PDB entry 6UKJ | electron microscopy, 3.30 A resolution | chains A and H of the 3 polymer chains in the assembly

# Chain A
Name: Chloroquine resistance transporter
Organism: Plasmodium falciparum (isolate 7G8)
UniProt: W7FI62 (W7FI62_PLAF8); residue numbers follow UniProt; this construct covers 2-424
Amino-acid sequence (464 residues; row label = number of the first residue in the row; numbers below 1 keep their minus sign (Met-2 is residue -2)):
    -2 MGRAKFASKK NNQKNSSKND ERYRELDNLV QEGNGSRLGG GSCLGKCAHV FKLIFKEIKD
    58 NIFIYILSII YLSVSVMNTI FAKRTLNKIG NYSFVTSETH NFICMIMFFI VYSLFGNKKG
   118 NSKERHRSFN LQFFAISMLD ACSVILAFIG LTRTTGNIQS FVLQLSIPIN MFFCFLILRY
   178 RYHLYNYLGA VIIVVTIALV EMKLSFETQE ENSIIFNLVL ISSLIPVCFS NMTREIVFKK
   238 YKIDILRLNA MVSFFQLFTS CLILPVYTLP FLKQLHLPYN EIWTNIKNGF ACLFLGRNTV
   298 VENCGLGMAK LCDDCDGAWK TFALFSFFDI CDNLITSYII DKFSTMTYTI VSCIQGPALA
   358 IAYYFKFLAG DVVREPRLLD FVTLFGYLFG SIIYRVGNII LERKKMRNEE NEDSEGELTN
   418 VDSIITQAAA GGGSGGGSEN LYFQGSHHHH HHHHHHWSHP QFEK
Not modelled in the structure: -2 to 46, 114-122, 406-461
Disulfide bonds: Cys289-Cys312, Cys301-Cys309
Differences from the reference sequence: initiating methionine (-2); expression tag (-1 to 1, 425-461)
Curated features (UniProtKB/Swiss-Prot):
  - site: Glu207 (pH sensor, predicted to act as a hydrogen acceptor for interactions that may accelerate progression through the transport cycle. Not involved in the proton transfer pathway)
  - mutagenesis: Phe145 (F145I: No effect on chloroquine and piperaquine binding at pH 7.5. Decreases piperaquine binding affinity and increases piperaquine transport rates at pH 5.5 ...), Cys289 (C289A: No effect on chloroquine binding affinity and transport), Cys301 (C301A: No effect on chloroquine binding affinity and transport), Cys350 (C350R: No effect on chloroquine and piperaquine binding affinity at pH 7.5. Decreases piperaquine binding affinity and increases piperaquine transport rates at pH 5.5 ...)
From the paper describing this entry:
  - mutagenesis - C289A, C301A: unchanged binding to [3H]-CQ
  - mutagenesis - F145I (188-fold): increased growth
  - mutagenesis - C350R: increased growth in response to PPQ
  - mutagenesis - F145I, C350R: decreased growth in response to CQ
  - mutagenesis - F145I (2-fold), C350R (2-fold): decreased binding to PPQ
  - mutagenesis - C350R: increased binding to CQ

# Chain H
Name: Fab Heavy Chain
Organism: Homo sapiens
Notes: antibody fragment or engineered binder
Amino-acid sequence (241 residues; each row starts with the number of its first residue):
     1 EISEVQLVES GGGLVQPGGS LRLSCAASGF NVSYSYIHWV RQAPGKGLEW VASIYPYSGY
    61 TSYADSVKGR FTISADTSKN TAYLQMNSLR AEDTAVYYCA RYGSNYSFWY RGSSVTYAID
   121 YWGQGTLVTV SSASTKGPSV FPLAPSSKST SGGTAALGCL VKDYFPEPVT VSWNSGALTS
   181 GVHTFPAVLQ SSGLYSLSSV VTVPSSSLGT QTYICNVNHK PSNTKVDKKV EPKSCDKTHT
   241 C
Not modelled in the structure: 1-2, 130-241
Disulfide bonds: Cys25-Cys99

# How chain A and chain H interact
Residue-residue contacts (48):
  Asn75(A) - Arg111(H)
  Thr76(A) - Trp109(H)
  Thr76(A) - Arg111(H)  hydrogen bond
  Ala79(A) - Trp109(H)  hydrophobic
  Lys80(A) - Trp109(H)
  Leu83(A) - Phe108(H)
  Leu83(A) - Trp109(H)  hydrophobic
  Leu83(A) - Tyr110(H)  hydrophobic
  Asn84(A) - Ser107(H)  hydrogen bond
  Ser90(A) - Tyr110(H)  hydrogen bond (backbone-side chain)
  Thr93(A) - Tyr110(H)
  Ser94(A) - Tyr110(H)  hydrogen bond (backbone-side chain)
  Phe145(A) - Phe108(H)  hydrophobic
  Leu148(A) - Tyr106(H)  hydrogen bond (backbone-side chain)
  Leu148(A) - Phe108(H)  hydrophobic
  Leu148(A) - Arg111(H)
  Leu148(A) - Gly112(H)
  Leu148(A) - Ser113(H)  hydrogen bond (backbone-side chain)
  Thr149(A) - Tyr106(H)
  Arg150(A) - Tyr34(H)
  Arg150(A) - Tyr55(H)
  Arg150(A) - Tyr57(H)
  Gln156(A) - Gly112(H)
  Gln156(A) - Ser113(H)  hydrogen bond (side chain-backbone)
  Gln206(A) - Tyr36(H)  hydrogen bond (backbone-side chain)
  Gln206(A) - Tyr102(H)  hydrogen bond
  Gln206(A) - Tyr117(H)
  Glu207(A) - Tyr117(H)
  Glu208(A) - Tyr36(H)
  Glu208(A) - Tyr55(H)  hydrogen bond
  Glu208(A) - Tyr117(H)  hydrogen bond
  Asn209(A) - Ser58(H)
  Ile212(A) - Tyr57(H)
  Pro267(A) - Tyr34(H)
  Phe268(A) - Tyr34(H)  hydrophobic
  Lys270(A) - Ser104(H)
  Gln271(A) - Ser104(H)  hydrogen bond (side chain-backbone)
  Leu272(A) - Tyr106(H)  hydrophobic
  Leu303(A) - Gly103(H)
  Leu303(A) - Thr116(H)
  Leu303(A) - Tyr117(H)
  Leu303(A) - Ala118(H)
  Gly304(A) - Arg101(H)  hydrogen bond (backbone-side chain)
  Gly304(A) - Gly103(H)
  Gly304(A) - Ser104(H)  hydrogen bond (backbone-backbone)
  Gly304(A) - Asp120(H)
  Leu308(A) - Tyr106(H)
  Phe322(A) - Tyr110(H)  hydrophobic
Other interface residues (no listed pair), chain A (35 interface residues in all): Ser72, Thr151, Ser210, Phe213, Gly302, Gln352, Tyr360
Other interface residues (no listed pair), chain H (23 interface residues in all): Asn105, Val115

# In short
35 residues of chain A face 23 of chain H across their interface, with 14 hydrogen bonds. Polar contacts
include Thr76(A)-Arg111(H), Asn84(A)-Ser107(H) and Ser90(A)-Tyr110(H). From UniProt: 4 mutagenesis sites on
chain A. From the paper: F145I and C350R of chain A reduce growth in response to CQ; F145I and C350R of chain
A reduce binding to PPQ.
Here chain A is Chloroquine resistance transporter (Plasmodium falciparum (isolate 7G8)) and chain H is Fab
Heavy Chain (Homo sapiens). Entry 6UKJ (Single-Particle Cryo-EM Structure of Plasmodium falciparum Chloroquine
Resistance Transporter (PfCRT) 7G8 Isoform) was determined by electron microscopy.
